7QFQ - chain A; structure by electron microscopy, 3.60 A resolution.

# Chain A
Name: Botulinum neurotoxin type B
Organism: Clostridium botulinum
UniProt: P10844 (BXB_CLOBO); residue numbers follow UniProt; this construct covers 1-1291
Amino-acid sequence (1307 residues; numbered 1 to 1307; the number before each row is that of its first residue):
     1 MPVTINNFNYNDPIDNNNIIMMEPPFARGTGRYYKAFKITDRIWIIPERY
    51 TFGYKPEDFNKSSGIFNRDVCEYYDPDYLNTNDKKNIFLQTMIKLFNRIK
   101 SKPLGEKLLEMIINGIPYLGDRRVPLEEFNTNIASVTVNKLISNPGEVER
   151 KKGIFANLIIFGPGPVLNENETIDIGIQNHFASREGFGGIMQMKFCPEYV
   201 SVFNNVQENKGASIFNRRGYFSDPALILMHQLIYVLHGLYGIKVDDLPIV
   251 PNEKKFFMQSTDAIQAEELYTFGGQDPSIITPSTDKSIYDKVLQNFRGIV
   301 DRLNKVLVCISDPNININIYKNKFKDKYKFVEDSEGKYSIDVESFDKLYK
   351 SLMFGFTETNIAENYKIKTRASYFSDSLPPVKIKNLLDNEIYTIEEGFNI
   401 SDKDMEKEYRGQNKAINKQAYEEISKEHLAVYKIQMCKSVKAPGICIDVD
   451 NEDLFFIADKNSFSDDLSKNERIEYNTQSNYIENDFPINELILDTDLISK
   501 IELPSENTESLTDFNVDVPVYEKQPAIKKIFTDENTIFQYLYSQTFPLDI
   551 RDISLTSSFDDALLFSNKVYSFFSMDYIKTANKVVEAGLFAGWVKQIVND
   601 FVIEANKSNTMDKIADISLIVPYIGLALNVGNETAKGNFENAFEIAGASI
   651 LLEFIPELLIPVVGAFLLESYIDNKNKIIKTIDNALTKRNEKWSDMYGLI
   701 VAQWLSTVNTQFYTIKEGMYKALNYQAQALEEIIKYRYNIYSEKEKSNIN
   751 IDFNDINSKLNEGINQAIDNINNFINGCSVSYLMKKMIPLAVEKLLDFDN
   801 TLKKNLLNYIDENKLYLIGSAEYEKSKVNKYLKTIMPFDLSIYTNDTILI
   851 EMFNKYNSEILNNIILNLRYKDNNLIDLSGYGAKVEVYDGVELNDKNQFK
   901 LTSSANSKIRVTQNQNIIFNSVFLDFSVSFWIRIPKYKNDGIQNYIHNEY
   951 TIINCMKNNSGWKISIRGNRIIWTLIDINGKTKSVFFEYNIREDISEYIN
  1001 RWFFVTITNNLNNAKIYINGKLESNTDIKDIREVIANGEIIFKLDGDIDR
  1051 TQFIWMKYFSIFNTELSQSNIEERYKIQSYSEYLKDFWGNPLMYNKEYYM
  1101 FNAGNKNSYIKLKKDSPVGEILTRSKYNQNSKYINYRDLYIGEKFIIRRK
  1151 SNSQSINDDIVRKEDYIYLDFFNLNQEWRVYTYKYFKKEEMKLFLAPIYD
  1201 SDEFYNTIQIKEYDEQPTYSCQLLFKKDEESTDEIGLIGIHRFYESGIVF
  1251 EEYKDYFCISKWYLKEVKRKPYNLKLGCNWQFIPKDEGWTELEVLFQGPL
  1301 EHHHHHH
Unresolved in the structure: 1292-1307
Sequence notes: engineered mutation Gln-231 (Glu in P10844), Tyr-234 (His in P10844); conflict Met-1191 (Glu in P10844), Tyr-1199 (Ser in P10844); expression tag (1292-1307)
Disulfides: Cys-437/Cys-446
Curated features (UniProtKB/Swiss-Prot):
  - motif: Ser-1260 to Tyr-1263 (Host ganglioside-binding motif)
  - binding site (Zn(2+)): His-230, Glu-268
  - binding site (a ganglioside GT1b (d18:1(4E))): Asn-1025, Glu-1189, Glu-1190
  - binding site (D-galactose): Ile-1240, His-1241
  - mutagenesis: Val-1118 (V1118D: Greatly decreased binding of heavy chain (HC) to host SYT2, whole toxin about 200-fold less toxic. Significantly decreased binding of HC to host SYT1 and SYT2 independent of gangliosides ...), Tyr-1183 (Y1183R: Significantly decreased binding of heavy chain to host SYT1 and SYT2 independent of gangliosides), Glu-1189 (E1189L: Decreased toxicity, heavy chain has decreased binding to synaptosomes and to GT1b), Glu-1190 (E1190L: Greatly decreased toxicity, heavy chain has decreased binding to synaptosomes, binds less GT1b), Lys-1192 (K1192E: Greatly decreased binding of heavy chain to host SYT2, whole toxin about dramatically less toxic ...), Phe-1194 (F1194A: Greatly decreased binding of heavy chain to host SYT2, whole toxin about 40-fold less toxic), Ala-1196 (A1196K: Greatly decreased binding of heavy chain to host SYT2, whole toxin about 1000-fold less toxic), Phe-1204 (F1204A: Greatly decreased binding of heavy chain to host SYT2, whole toxin about 30-fold less toxic), His-1241 (H1241A: Decreased toxicity, heavy chain has decreased binding to synaptosomes and to GT1b ...), Ser-1260 (S1260A: Greatly decreased toxicity, heavy chain has decreased binding to synaptosome and binds less GT1b), Trp-1262 (W1262L: Greatly decreased toxicity, heavy chain has decreased binding to synaptosomes, heavy chain has dramatic decrease in GT1b binding ...), Tyr-1263 (Y1263F: Greatly decreased toxicity, heavy chain has intermediate binding to synaptosomes, binds less GT1b ...)

# Overview
UniProt lists Zn2+-binding residues His-230 and Glu-268, 3 ganglioside GT1b (d18:1(4E))-binding residues,
D-galactose-binding residues Ile-1240 and His-1241 and 12 mutagenesis sites.
Chain A is Botulinum neurotoxin type B (Clostridium botulinum); the structure, Cryo-EM structure of Botulinum
neurotoxin serotype B, was determined by electron microscopy (same publication as 7QFP).
